Entry 3RAA (X-ray diffraction, 3.20 A resolution); this record covers chain A.

== Chain A ==
Molecule: Capsid protein
From: Adeno-associated virus - 8
Reference sequence: Q8JQF8 (Q8JQF8_9VIRU); numbering as in UniProt (aligned over 220-738)
Amino-acid sequence (519 residues; each row starts with the number of its first residue):
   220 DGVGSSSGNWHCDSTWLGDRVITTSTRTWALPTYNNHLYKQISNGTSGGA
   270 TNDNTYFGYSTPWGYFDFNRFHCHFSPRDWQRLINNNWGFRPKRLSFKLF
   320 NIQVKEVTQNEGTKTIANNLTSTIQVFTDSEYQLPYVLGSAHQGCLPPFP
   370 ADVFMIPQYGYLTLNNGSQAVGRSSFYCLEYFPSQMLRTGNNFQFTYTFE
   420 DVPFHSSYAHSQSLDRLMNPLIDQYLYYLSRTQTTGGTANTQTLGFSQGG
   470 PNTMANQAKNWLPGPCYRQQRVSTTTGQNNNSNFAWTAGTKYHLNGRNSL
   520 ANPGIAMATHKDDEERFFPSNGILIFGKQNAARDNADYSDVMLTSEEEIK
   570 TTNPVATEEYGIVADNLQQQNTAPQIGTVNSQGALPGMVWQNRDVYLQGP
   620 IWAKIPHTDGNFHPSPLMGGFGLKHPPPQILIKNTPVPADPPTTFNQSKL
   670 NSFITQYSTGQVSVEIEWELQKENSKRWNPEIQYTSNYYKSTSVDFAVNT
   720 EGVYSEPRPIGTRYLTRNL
Ligand contacts: adenosine monophosphate (AMP): V421, P422, N611, H632, P633, S634, P635, G639, F640, G641

== Summary ==
Bound to chain A: adenosine monophosphate.
Chain A is Capsid protein (Adeno-associated virus - 8); the structure, Structural studies of AAV8 capsid
transitions associated with endosomal trafficking, was determined by X-ray diffraction, deposited together
with 3RA2, 3RA4, 3RA8 and 3RA9.
